PDB entry 7S83 | X-ray diffraction, 2.52 A resolution | chains B and C of the 3 polymer chains in the assembly

# Chain B
Protein: ShAb02 VNAR
From: Ginglymostoma cirratum
Amino-acid sequence (128 residues; row label = number of the first residue in the row):
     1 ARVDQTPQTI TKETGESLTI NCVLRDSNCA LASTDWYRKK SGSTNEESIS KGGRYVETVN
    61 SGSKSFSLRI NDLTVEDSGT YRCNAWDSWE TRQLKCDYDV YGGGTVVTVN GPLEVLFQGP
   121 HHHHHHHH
Unresolved in the structure: 113-128
Disulfides: C22-C83, C29-C96

# Chain C
Protein: Spike protein S1
From: Severe acute respiratory syndrome coronavirus 2
Notes: fragment: receptor binding domain (RBD)
UniProtKB: P0DTC2 (SPIKE_SARS2); residue numbers follow UniProt; this construct covers 331-527
Amino-acid sequence (205 residues; each row starts with the number of its first residue):
   331 NITNLCPFGE VFNATRFASV YAWNRKRISN CVADYSVLYN SASFSTFKCY GVSPTKLNDL
   391 CFTNVYADSF VIRGDEVRQI APGQTGKIAD YNYKLPDDFT GCVIAWNSNN LDSKVGGNYN
   451 YLYRLFRKSN LKPFERDIST EIYQAGSTPC NGVEGFNCYF PLQSYGFQPT NGVGYQPYRV
   511 VVLSFELLHA PATVCGPGSH HHHHH
Unresolved in the structure: 331-332, 528-535
Construct notes: expression tag (528-535)
Disulfides: C336-C361, C379-C432, C391-C525, C480-C488
Covalently attached groups: N-acetylglucosamine (NAG) linked to N343
Swiss-Prot annotation at these positions:
  - region: R403 to D405 (Integrin-binding motif), N448 to F456 (Immunodominant HLA epitope recognized by the CD8+)
  - glycosylation (N-linked (GlcNAc...) asparagine): N331 (complex), N343 (complex)
  - natural variant: G339 (G339D: In strain: Omicron/BA.1, Omicron/BA.2 and 4 more; G339H: In strain: Omicron/BA.2.75, Omicron/XBB.1.5 and 1 more), R346 (R346K: In strain: Mu/B.1.621; R346T: In strain: Omicron/BQ.1.1, Omicron/XBB.1.5 and 1 more), L368 (L368I: In strain: Omicron/XBB.1.5, Omicron/EG.5.1), S371 (S371F: In strain: Omicron/BA.2, Omicron/BA.2.12.1 and 6 more; S371L: In strain: Omicron/BA.1), S373 (S373P: In strain: Omicron/BA.1, Omicron/BA.2 and 7 more), S375 (S375F: In strain: Omicron/BA.1, Omicron/BA.2 and 7 more), T376 (T376A: In strain: Omicron/BA.2, Omicron/BA.2.12.1 and 5 more), D405 (D405N: In strain: Omicron/BA.2, Omicron/BA.2.12.1 and 6 more), R408 (R408S: In strain: Omicron/BA.2, Omicron/BA.2.12.1 and 6 more), K417 (K417N: In strain: Beta/B.1.351, Omicron/BA.1 and 8 more; K417T: In strain: Gamma/P.1), N440 (N440K: In strain: Omicron/BA.1, Omicron/BA.2 and 7 more), K444 (K444T: In strain: Omicron/BQ.1.1), 16 further natural variant entries in UniProt
  - mutagenesis: N331 (N331Q: Reduced viral infectivity), N343 (N343Q: Reduced viral infectivity), L452 (L452R: Increased resistance to neutralizing antibodies. Decreases HLA binding to NF9 epitope. Increased binding affinity to human ACE2), Y453 (Y453F: Decreased HLA binding to NF9 epitope. Increased binding affinity to human ACE2), A475 (A475V: Increased resistance to neutralizing antibodies), V483 (V483A: Increased resistance to neutralizing antibodies), E484 (E484D: Increased replication in human TMEM106B overexpressing cells), F490 (F490L: Increased resistance to neutralizing antibodies and human covalescent sera neutralization), Q493 (Q493N: Reduced host ACE2-binding affinity in vitro; Q493Y: Reduced host ACE2-binding affinity in vitro), N501 (N501T: Reduced host ACE2-binding affinity in vitro; N501Y: Increased binding affinity to human ACE2), H519 (H519P: Increased resistance to human covalescent sera neutralization)
What the authors report for this chain:
  - conformationally variable residues (side-chain flip): Y369
  - mutagenesis - K378A: unchanged binding to ShAb01 VNAR

# Interface between chain B and chain C
Residue-residue contacts - 33 pairs, chain B then chain C:
  A30(B) with I468(C), hydrophobic
  L31(B) with I468(C)
  A32(B) with Y351(C), hydrogen bond (backbone-side chain); A352(C); I468(C), hydrophobic
  D35(B) with R346(C), salt bridge
  Y37(B) with R346(C), hydrogen bond
  I49(B) with N450(C), hydrogen bond (backbone-side chain)
  S50(B) with K444(C); N450(C)
  K51(B) with Y449(C); N450(C), hydrogen bond (backbone-side chain)
  V59(B) with T470(C), hydrogen bond (backbone-side chain)
  N60(B) with T470(C)
  S61(B) with S469(C); T470(C), hydrogen bond (side chain-backbone)
  N84(B) with R346(C), hydrogen bond
  W86(B) with R346(C); F347(C); A348(C), hydrophobic; N354(C)
  D87(B) with N354(C); R466(C), salt bridge
  S88(B) with N354(C); R355(C), hydrogen bond (backbone-backbone)
  W89(B) with W353(C); R355(C); R466(C)
  E90(B) with R355(C); R357(C), salt bridge; Y396(C)
  D97(B) with K356(C)
  D99(B) with R346(C), salt bridge
Interface residues without a listed pair, chain B (20 interface residues in all): Y101
Interface residues without a listed pair, chain C (19 interface residues in all): F490
From the paper, about this interface:
  - specific contacts: W86(B)-R346(C) (pi stacking), D99(B)-R346(C) (salt bridge), Y101(B)-R346(C)
  - interface residues, chain C: N354(C), K356(C), G447(C), I468(C)
  - hot spots on chain C (mutagenesis) - R346A, N354A, K356A: decreased binding to ShAb02 VNAR (chain B)

# In short
20 residues of chain B and 19 residues of chain C are in contact; the contacts include 8 hydrogen bonds and 4
salt bridges. Polar pairs include D35(B)-R346(C), D87(B)-R466(C) and E90(B)-R357(C). The paper describes pi
stacking between W86(B) and R346(C); a salt bridge between D99(B) and R346(C); a contact between Y101(B) and
R346(C). From the paper: R346A, N354A and K356A of chain C reduce binding to ShAb02 VNAR (chain B); interface
residues N354(C), K356(C) and G447(C) among others.
Chain B is ShAb02 VNAR (Ginglymostoma cirratum) and chain C is Spike protein S1 (Severe acute respiratory
syndrome coronavirus 2); the structure, Crystal structure of SARS CoV-2 Spike Receptor Binding Domain in
complex with shark neutralizing VNARs ShAb01 ..., was determined by X-ray diffraction.
